Entry 7TKG (electron microscopy, 4.50 A resolution (low resolution: residue-level contacts below are approximate; hydrogen-bond / salt-bridge calls are withheld)); this record covers chains 1 and 2 of the 27 polymer chains in the assembly.

# Chain 1 (and 2)
Name: ATP synthase subunit 9
From: Saccharomyces cerevisiae
Notes: chain 2 of this document is another copy of the same molecule, construct and numbering; everything in this record applies to it too
UniProtKB: P61829 (ATP9_YEAST); residue numbers follow UniProt; this construct covers 1-76
Amino-acid sequence (76 residues; numbered 1 to 76; the number before each row is that of its first residue):
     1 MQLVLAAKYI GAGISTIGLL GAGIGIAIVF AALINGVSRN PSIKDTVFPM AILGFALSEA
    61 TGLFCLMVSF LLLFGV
Unresolved in the structure: 76

# Chain 1 / chain 2 interface
Pairs across the interface (11):
  A7(1) with I10(2)
  G11(1) with Y9(2); I10(2); G13(2)
  I14(1) with G13(2)
  S15(1) with G13(2)
  G18(1) with T16(2); L20(2)
  G21(1) with L20(2); G23(2); I24(2)
Other interface residues (no listed pair), chain 1 (9 interface residues in all): V4, A22, G25
Other interface residues (no listed pair), chain 2 (10 interface residues in all): A6, I17, A27

# In short
9 residues of chain 1 face 10 of chain 2 across their interface.
Chain 1 and chain 2 are both ATP synthase subunit 9 (Saccharomyces cerevisiae); the structure, Yeast ATP
synthase State 2catalytic(a) with 10 mM ATP backbone model, was determined by electron microscopy together
with 7TJS, 7TJT, 7TJU, 7TJV, 7TJW, 7TJX and 30 further entries from the same study.
